7LHZ - chains A and E of the 6 polymer chains in the assembly; structure by X-ray diffraction, 3.30 A resolution.

== Chain A ==
Name: DNA topoisomerase 4 subunit B, DNA topoisomerase 4 subunit A chimera
Source organism: Klebsiella pneumoniae 342
Notes: EC 5.6.2.2; fragment: (parE) + (parC)
UniProt: chimeric construct of A0A377Y395, A0A486EJ79: residues 390-998 from A0A377Y395 (A0A377Y395_KLEPN) positions 390-631 (offset varies); residues 1001-1490 from A0A486EJ79 positions 1-490 (UniProt number = residue number - 1000)
Chain sequence (743 residues; row label = number of the first residue in the row; note: 367 numbers in that range are skipped by the numbering (no residue carries them; nothing is unmodelled there)):
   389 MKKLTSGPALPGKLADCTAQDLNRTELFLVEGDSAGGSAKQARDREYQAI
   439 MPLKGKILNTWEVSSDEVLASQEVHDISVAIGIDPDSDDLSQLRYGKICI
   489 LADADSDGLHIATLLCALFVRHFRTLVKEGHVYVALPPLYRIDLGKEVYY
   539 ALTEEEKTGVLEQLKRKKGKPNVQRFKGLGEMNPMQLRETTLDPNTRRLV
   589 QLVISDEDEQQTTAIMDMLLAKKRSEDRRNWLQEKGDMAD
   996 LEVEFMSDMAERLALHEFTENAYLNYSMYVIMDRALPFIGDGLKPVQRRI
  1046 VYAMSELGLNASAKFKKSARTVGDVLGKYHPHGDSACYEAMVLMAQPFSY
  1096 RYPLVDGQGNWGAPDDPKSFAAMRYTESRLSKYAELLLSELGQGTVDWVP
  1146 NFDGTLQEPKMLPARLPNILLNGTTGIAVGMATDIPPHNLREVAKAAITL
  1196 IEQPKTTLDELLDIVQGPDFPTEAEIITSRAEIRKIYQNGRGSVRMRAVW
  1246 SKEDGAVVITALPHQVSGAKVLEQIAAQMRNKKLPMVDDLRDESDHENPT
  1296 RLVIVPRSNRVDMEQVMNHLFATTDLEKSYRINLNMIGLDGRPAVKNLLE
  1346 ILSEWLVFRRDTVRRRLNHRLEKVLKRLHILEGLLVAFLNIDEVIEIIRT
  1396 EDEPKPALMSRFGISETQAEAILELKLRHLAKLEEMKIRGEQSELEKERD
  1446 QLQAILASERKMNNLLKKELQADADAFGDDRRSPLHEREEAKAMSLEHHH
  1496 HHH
Disordered / not traced: 389-400, 996-1005, 1484-1498
Construct notes: initiating methionine (389); linker (999-1000); conflict Thr1255 (Ser255 in A0A486EJ79); expression tag (1491-1498)
Metal / ion sites: Mg2+: Asp491, Asp493
Residues lining bound ligands: Y21 ((3S)-10-[(3R)-3-(1-aminocyclopropyl)pyrrolidin-1-yl]-9-fluoro-3-methyl-5-oxo-2,3-dihydro-5H-[1,4]oxazino[2,3,4-ij]quinoline-6-carboxylic acid): Lys442, Gly443, Glu461, Gly1078, Asp1079, Ser1080, Ala1081
Reported in the primary citation:
  - binding site for Y21: Arg1119
  - conformationally variable residues (order/disorder transition): Arg1119

== Chain E ==
Molecule: 11-nt DNA strand
Sequence (11 nucleotides; each row starts with the number of its first residue):
     1 TTACGTTGTAT
Disordered / not traced: 1-2

== How chain A and chain E interact ==
Residue-residue contacts (23; chain A residue first):
  Glu419(A) with DT11(E), phosphate contact
  Gly443(A) with DT11(E), base contact
  Lys444(A) with DT11(E), hydrogen bond to the base
  Asp495(A) with DA10(E), phosphate contact; DT11(E), sugar contact
  Arg1029(A) with DT9(E), phosphate contact; DA10(E), hydrogen bond to the sugar
  Lys1039(A) with DG8(E), phosphate contact; DT9(E), salt bridge to the phosphate
  Val1041(A) with DT9(E), phosphate contact; DA10(E), phosphate contact
  Gln1042(A) with DT9(E), phosphate contact
  His1075(A) with DA10(E), salt bridge to the phosphate
  His1077(A) with DA10(E), phosphate contact; DT11(E), phosphate contact
  Gly1078(A) with DT11(E), hydrogen bond to the phosphate
  Ala1081(A) with DT11(E), base contact
  Ala1085(A) with DT9(E), sugar contact
  Leu1088(A) with DG8(E), phosphate contact
  Thr1170(A) with DT7(E), phosphate contact; DG8(E), sugar contact
  Ile1172(A) with DT7(E), base contact
  Arg1326(A) with DT7(E), hydrogen bond to the base
Other interface residues (no listed pair), chain A (20 interface residues in all): Asp1028, Pro1076, Gln1260

== Summary ==
The interface between chain A and chain E involves 20 residues on one side and 5 on the other; the contacts
include 4 hydrogen bonds and 2 salt bridges. Polar contacts include Lys444(A)-DT11(E), Arg1326(A)-DT7(E) and
Arg1029(A)-DA10(E). Chain A binds compound Y21. The paper reports a binding site for Y21 at Arg1119(A);
conformational variability at Arg1119(A).
Chain A is DNA topoisomerase 4 subunit B, DNA topoisomerase 4 subunit A chimera (Klebsiella pneumoniae 342)
and chain E is an 11-nt DNA strand; the structure, K. pneumoniae Topoisomerase IV (ParE-ParC) in complex with
DNA and
(3S)-10-[(3R)-3-(1-aminocyclopropyl)pyrrolidin-1-yl]-9-fluoro-3-methyl-5-oxo-2,3-dihydro-5H-[1,4]oxazino[2,3,4-ij]quinoline-6-carboxylic
acid (compound 25), was determined by X-ray diffraction.
